PDB entry 7YKD | electron microscopy, 2.81 A resolution | chains A and B of the 6 polymer chains in the assembly

# Chain A
Protein: Chemerin-like receptor 1
Organism: Homo sapiens
Reference sequence: Q99788 (CML1_HUMAN); residues 1-373 here = UniProt positions 1-373
Chain sequence (373 residues; numbered 1 to 373; the number before each row is that of its first residue):
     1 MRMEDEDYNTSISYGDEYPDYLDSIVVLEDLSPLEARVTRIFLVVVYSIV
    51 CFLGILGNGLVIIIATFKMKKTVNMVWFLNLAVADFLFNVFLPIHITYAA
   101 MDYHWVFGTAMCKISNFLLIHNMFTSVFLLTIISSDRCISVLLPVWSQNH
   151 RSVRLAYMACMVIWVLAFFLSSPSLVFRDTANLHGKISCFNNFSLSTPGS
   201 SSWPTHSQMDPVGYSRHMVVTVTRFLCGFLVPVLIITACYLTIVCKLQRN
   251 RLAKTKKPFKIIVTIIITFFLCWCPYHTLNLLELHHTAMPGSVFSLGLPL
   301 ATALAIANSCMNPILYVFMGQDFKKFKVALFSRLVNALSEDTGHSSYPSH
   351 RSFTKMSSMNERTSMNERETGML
Disordered / not traced: 1-33, 197-209, 329-373
Swiss-Prot annotation at these positions:
  - modified residue: Ser-339 (Phosphoserine), Thr-342 (Phosphothreonine), Ser-349 (Phosphoserine), Ser-352 (Phosphoserine), Ser-358 (Phosphoserine)
  - glycosylation (N-linked (GlcNAc...) asparagine): Asn-9, Asn-192
Disulfide bonds: Cys-112/Cys-189

# Chain B
Protein: Guanine nucleotide-binding protein G(I)/G(S)/G(T) subunit beta-1
Organism: Homo sapiens
Reference sequence: P62873 (GBB1_HUMAN); residues 1-340 here = UniProt positions 1-340
Chain sequence (340 residues; row label = number of the first residue in the row):
     1 MSELDQLRQEAEQLKNQIRDARKACADATLSQITNNIDPVGRIQMRTRRT
    51 LRGHLAKIYAMHWGTDSRLLVSASQDGKLIIWDSYTTNKVHAIPLRSSWV
   101 MTCAYAPSGNYVACGGLDNICSIYNLKTREGNVRVSRELAGHTGYLSCCR
   151 FLDDNQIVTSSGDTTCALWDIETGQQTTTFTGHTGDVMSLSLAPDTRLFV
   201 SGACDASAKLWDVREGMCRQTFTGHESDINAICFFPNGNAFATGSDDATC
   251 RLFDLRADQELMTYSHDNIICGITSVSFSKSGRLLLAGYDDFNCNVWDAL
   301 KADRAGVLAGHDNRVSCLGVTDDGMAVATGSWDSFLKIWN
Disordered / not traced: 1-3
Swiss-Prot annotation at these positions:
  - modified residue: Ser-2 (N-acetylserine), His-266 (Phosphohistidine)
  - natural variant: Leu-30 (L30F: In MRD42; uncertain significance), Arg-52 (R52G: In MRD42), Gly-64 (G64V: In MRD42), Asp-76 (D76E: In MRD42; D76G: In MRD42), Gly-77 (G77S: In MRD42), Lys-78 (K78R: In MRD42), Ile-80 (I80N: In MRD42; I80T: In MRD42), His-91 (H91R: In MRD42; uncertain significance), Ala-92 (A92T: In MRD42), Pro-94 (P94S: In MRD42), Leu-95 (L95P: In MRD42), Arg-96 (R96L: In MRD42), 5 further natural variant entries in UniProt

# Interface between chain A and chain B
Residue-residue contacts (4; chain A residue first):
  Lys-70(A) with Leu-55(B), hydrogen bond (side chain-backbone)
  Lys-324(A) with Asp-312(B), salt bridge
  Lys-327(A) with Phe-292(B); Asp-312(B), hydrogen bond (side chain-backbone)
Other interface residues (no listed pair), chain A (4 interface residues in all): Phe-67
Other interface residues (no listed pair), chain B (4 interface residues in all): Arg-52

# Overview
Chain A and chain B each contribute 4 residues to their interface, with 2 hydrogen bonds and 1 salt bridge.
Polar contacts include Lys-324(A)/Asp-312(B), Lys-70(A)/Leu-55(B) and Lys-327(A)/Asp-312(B).
Here chain A is Chemerin-like receptor 1 and chain B is Guanine nucleotide-binding protein G(I)/G(S)/G(T)
subunit beta-1, both from Homo sapiens. Entry 7YKD (Cryo-EM structure of the human chemerin receptor 1 complex
with the C-terminal nonapeptide of chemerin) was determined by electron microscopy.
